Entry 8XUM (electron microscopy, 2.90 A resolution); this record covers chains C and A of the 3 polymer chains in the assembly.

== Chain C ==
Protein: MB52
From: Camelus bactrianus
Amino-acid sequence (110 residues; each row starts with the number of its first residue):
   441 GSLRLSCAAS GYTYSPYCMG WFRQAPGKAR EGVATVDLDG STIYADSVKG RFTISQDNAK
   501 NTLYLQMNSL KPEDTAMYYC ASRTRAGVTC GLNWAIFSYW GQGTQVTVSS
Disulfide bonds: Cys447-Cys520

== Chain A ==
Protein: Leucine-rich repeat-containing G-protein coupled receptor 4
From: Homo sapiens
UniProtKB: Q9BXB1 (LGR4_HUMAN); the construct has insertions or renumbered stretches relative to UniProt, so the offset changes along the chain: 2-479 = UniProt 1-478; 516-951 = UniProt 516-951
Amino-acid sequence (951 residues; numbered 2 to 951 plus 37 insertion-coded residues; 36 numbers in that range are skipped by the numbering (no residue carries them; nothing is unmodelled there); the number before each row is that of its first residue; a row labelled like 479A-479Z holds insertion residues (479A, then the next letters in order)):
     2 MPGPLGLLCF LALGLLGSAG PSGAAPPLCA APCSCDGDRR VDCSGKGLTA VPEGLSAFTQ
    62 ALDISMNNIT QLPEDAFKNF PFLEELQLAG NDLSFIHPKA LSGLKELKVL TLQNNQLKTV
   122 PSEAIRGLSA LQSLRLDANH ITSVPEDSFE GLVQLRHLWL DDNSLTEVPV HPLSNLPTLQ
   182 ALTLALNKIS SIPDFAFTNL SSLVVLHLHN NKIRSLSQHC FDGLDNLETL DLNYNNLGEF
   242 PQAIKALPSL KELGFHSNSI SVIPDGAFDG NPLLRTIHLY DNPLSFVGNS AFHNLSDLHS
   302 LVIRGASMVQ QFPNLTGTVH LESLTLTGTK ISSIPNNLCQ EQKMLRTLDL SYNNIRDLPS
   362 FNGCHALEEI SLQRNQIYQI KEGTFQGLIS LRILDLSRNL IHEIHSRAFA TLGPITNLDV
   422 SFNELTSFPT EGLNGLNQLK LVGNFKLKEA LAAKDFVNLR SLSVPYAYQC CAFWGCDS
479A-479Z YANLNTEDNSLQDHSVAQEKGTADAA
480A-480K NVTSTLENEEH
   516 SQIIIHCTPS TGAFKPCEYL LGSWMIRLTV WFIFLVALFF NLLVILTTFA SCTSLPSSKL
   576 FIGLISVSNL FMGIYTGILT FLDAVSWGRF AEFGIWWETG SGCKVAGFLA VFSSESAIFL
   636 LMLATVERSL SAKDIMKNGK SNHLKQFRVA ALLAFLGATV AGCFPLFHRG EYSASPLCLP
   696 FPTGETPSLG FTVTLVLLNS LAFLLMAVIY TKLYCNLEKE DLSENSQSSM IKHVAWLIFT
   756 NCIFFCPVAF FSFAPLITAI SISPEIMKSV TLIFFPLPAC LNPVLYVFFN PKFKEDWKLL
   816 KRRVTKKSGS VSVSISSQGG CLEQDFYYDC GMYSHLQGNL TVCDCCESFL LTKPVSCKHL
   876 IKSHSCPALA VASCQRPEGY WSDCGTQSAH SDYADEEDSF VSDSSDQVQA CGRACFYQSR
   936 GFPLVRYAYN LPRVKD
Disordered / not traced: 2-32, 479A-479Z, 480A-480K, 650-656, 733-740, 822-951
Disulfide bonds: Cys34-Cys44, Cys618-Cys693
UniProt features mapped onto this chain:
  - modified residue: Ser920 (Phosphoserine)
  - glycosylation (N-linked (GlcNAc...) asparagine): Asn69, Asn200, Asn295, Asn315, Asn480A

== How chain C and chain A interact ==
Pairs across the interface - 25 pairs, chain C then chain A:
  Gly467(C) - Thr71(A)
  Lys468(C) - Ser95(A)
  Ala469(C) - Ser95(A)  hydrogen bond (backbone-side chain)
  Ala469(C) - Lys119(A)
  Arg470(C) - Phe96(A)
  Arg525(C) - Arg127(A)
  Arg525(C) - Asp148(A)  salt bridge
  Val528(C) - Glu147(A)
  Val528(C) - Asp148(A)
  Asn533(C) - Thr120(A)
  Asn533(C) - Ser144(A)
  Trp534(C) - Ser95(A)
  Trp534(C) - Phe96(A)  hydrophobic
  Trp534(C) - Ile97(A)
  Trp534(C) - Leu118(A)  hydrophobic
  Trp534(C) - Thr120(A)
  Ala535(C) - Thr120(A)
  Ala535(C) - Val121(A)
  Ala535(C) - Glu124(A)
  Ile536(C) - Glu124(A)
  Phe537(C) - Pro99(A)
  Ser538(C) - Pro99(A)
  Trp540(C) - Phe96(A)  hydrophobic
  Trp540(C) - His98(A)
  Trp540(C) - Pro99(A)
Also at the interface, not in a pair above, chain C (14 interface residues in all): Arg523
Also at the interface, not in a pair above, chain A (18 interface residues in all): Pro122, Ser123, Glu151

== Summary ==
14 residues of chain C and 18 residues of chain A are in contact, with 1 hydrogen bond and 1 salt bridge.
Polar pairs include Arg525(C)-Asp148(A) and Ala469(C)-Ser95(A).
Chain C is MB52 (Camelus bactrianus) and chain A is Leucine-rich repeat-containing G-protein coupled receptor
4 (Homo sapiens); the structure, Structure of LGR4 with RSPO2, was determined by electron microscopy,
deposited together with 9S37 and 8XT9.
